4LAC - chains A and C of the 3 polymer chains in the assembly; structure by X-ray diffraction, 2.82 A resolution.

== Chain A ==
Name: PP2A Scaffold Subunit A, Truncated, an internal deletion of PP2A A
Organism: Homo sapiens
Amino-acid sequence (258 residues; row label = number of the first residue in the row):
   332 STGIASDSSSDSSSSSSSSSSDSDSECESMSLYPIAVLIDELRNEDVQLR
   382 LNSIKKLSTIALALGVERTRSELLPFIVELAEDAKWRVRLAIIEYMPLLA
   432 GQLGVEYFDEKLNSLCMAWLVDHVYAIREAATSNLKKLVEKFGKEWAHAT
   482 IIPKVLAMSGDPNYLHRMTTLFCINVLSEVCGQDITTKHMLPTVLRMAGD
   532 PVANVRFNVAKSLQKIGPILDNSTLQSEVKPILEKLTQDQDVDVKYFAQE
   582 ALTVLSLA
Unresolved in the structure: 332-359, 589

== Chain C ==
Name: Serine/threonine-protein phosphatase 2A catalytic subunit alpha isoform
Organism: Homo sapiens
Notes: EC 3.1.3.16
UniProt: P67775 (PP2AA_HUMAN); residues 1-309 here = UniProt positions 1-309
Amino-acid sequence (311 residues; each row starts with the number of its first residue; numbers below 1 keep their minus sign (Gly-1 is residue -1)):
    -1 GSMDEKVFTKELDQWIEQLNECKQLSESQVKSLCEKAKEILTKESNVQEV
    49 RCPVTVCGDVHGQFHDLMELFRIGGKSPDTNYLFMGDYVDRGYYSVETVT
    99 LLVALKVRYRERITILRGNHESRQITQVYGFYDECLRKYGNANVWKYFTD
   149 LFDYLPLTALVDGQIFCLHGGLSPSIDTLDHIRALDRLQEVPHEGPMCDL
   199 LWSDPDDRGGWGISPRGAGYTFGQDISETFNHANGLTLVSRAHQLVMEGY
   249 NWCHDRNVVTIFSAPNYCYRCGNQAAIMELDDTLKYSFLQFDPAPRRGEP
   299 HVTRRTPDYFL
Unresolved in the structure: -1 to 3, 294-309
Construct notes: expression tag (-1 to 0)
UniProt features mapped onto this chain:
  - active site: His118 (Proton donor)
  - binding site (Mn(2+)): Asp57, His59, Asp85, Asn117, His167, His241
  - binding site (Zn(2+)): Asp57, His59, Asp85
  - binding site (Fe(3+)): Asp85, Asn117, His167, His241
  - modified residue: Tyr307 (Phosphotyrosine), Leu309 (Leucine methyl ester)
  - natural variant: Gly60 (G60V: In HJS3; uncertain significance), Asp88 (D88G: In HJS3), Gln122 (Q122H: In HJS3), Gln125 to Leu309 (deletion: In HJS3), Tyr127 (Y127C: In HJS3), Asp131 (D131H: In HJS3), His191 (H191R: In HJS3), Arg214 to Leu309 (deletion: In HJS3), Asp223 (D223H: In HJS3; D223V: In HJS3), Tyr265 (Y265C: In HJS3), Phe308 (F308FF: In HJS3)
  - mutagenesis: Asp85 (D85N: Loss of phosphatase activity), Leu309 (L309A: Loss of binding to PP2A B-alpha regulatory subunit)
Bound ions: Mn2+ site 1: Asp57, His59, Asp85 (together with ATP-gamma-S); Mn2+ site 2: Asp85, Asn117, His167, His241 (together with ATP-gamma-S)
Small-molecule neighbours: ATP-gamma-S (AGS; phosphothiophosphoric acid-adenylate ester): Asp57, His59, Asp85, Arg89, Asn117, His118, Tyr127, His167, Trp200, Pro213, Arg214, Gly215, His241, Gln242
From the paper describing this entry:
  - Mn2+ coordination: Asp57, His59, Asp85, Asn117, His167, His241
  - binding site for ATP-gamma-S: Arg89, Asn117, His118, Arg214

== How chain A and chain C interact ==
Pairs across the interface (41; chain A residue first):
  Lys416(A) - Asp290(C)
  Trp417(A) - Glu67(C)  hydrogen bond
  Trp417(A) - Ile71(C)
  Arg418(A) - Glu67(C)  salt bridge
  Arg418(A) - Arg70(C)
  Arg418(A) - Pro293(C)
  His454(A) - Ile71(C)
  His454(A) - Leu287(C)
  Val455(A) - Arg70(C)
  Val455(A) - Ile71(C)
  Tyr456(A) - Arg70(C)  hydrogen bond (backbone-backbone)
  Tyr456(A) - Ile71(C)  hydrogen bond (backbone-backbone)
  Tyr456(A) - Gly73(C)
  Tyr456(A) - Lys74(C)
  Ala457(A) - Arg70(C)  hydrogen bond (backbone-backbone)
  Glu460(A) - Lys74(C)  salt bridge
  Pro493(A) - Asp280(C)
  Asn494(A) - Asp280(C)
  Tyr495(A) - Pro51(C)  hydrophobic
  Tyr495(A) - Asp77(C)
  Tyr495(A) - Thr78(C)
  Tyr495(A) - Asn79(C)  hydrogen bond (side chain-backbone)
  Tyr495(A) - Asp280(C)  hydrogen bond (backbone-side chain)
  Leu496(A) - Thr78(C)
  Leu496(A) - Glu277(C)
  Arg498(A) - Asp280(C)  salt bridge
  Met499(A) - Asp77(C)
  Val533(A) - Asp280(C)
  Ala534(A) - Arg110(C)
  Asn535(A) - Pro76(C)  hydrogen bond (side chain-backbone)
  Asn535(A) - Asp77(C)  hydrogen bond (side chain-backbone)
  Asn535(A) - Asn79(C)  hydrogen bond
  Asn535(A) - Arg110(C)  hydrogen bond
  Phe538(A) - Pro76(C)
  Asn539(A) - Asp77(C)  hydrogen bond
  Asp572(A) - Arg110(C)  salt bridge
  Asp574(A) - Tyr107(C)
  Asp574(A) - Arg110(C)  salt bridge
  Tyr577(A) - Thr7(C)
  Tyr577(A) - Arg106(C)
  Phe578(A) - Arg106(C)
Interface residues without a listed pair, chain A (26 interface residues in all): Arg459, Phe503, Lys542
Interface residues without a listed pair, chain C (23 interface residues in all): Phe69, Gly72, Glu109, Asp279

== Overview ==
26 residues of chain A face 23 of chain C across their interface; the contacts include 11 hydrogen bonds and 5
salt bridges. Polar pairs include Arg418(A)-Glu67(C), Glu460(A)-Lys74(C) and Arg498(A)-Asp280(C). The paper
reports a binding site for ATP-gamma-S at Arg89(C), Asn117(C) and His118(C) among others; Mn2+ coordination by
Asp57(C), His59(C) and Asp85(C) among others.
Chain A is PP2A Scaffold Subunit A, Truncated, an internal deletion of PP2A A and chain C is
Serine/threonine-protein phosphatase 2A catalytic subunit alpha isoform, both from Homo sapiens; the
structure, Crystal Structure of Protein Phosphatase 2A (PP2A) and PP2A phosphatase activator (PTPA) complex
with ATPgammaS, was determined by X-ray diffraction.
